Entry 7YU8 (electron microscopy, 5.60 A resolution (low resolution: residue-level contacts below are approximate; hydrogen-bond / salt-bridge calls are withheld)); this record covers chains A and B of the 5 polymer chains in the assembly.

Chain A:
Protein: Guanine nucleotide-binding protein G(i) subunit alpha-1
Source organism: Homo sapiens
UniProt: P63096 (GNAI1_HUMAN); residue numbers follow UniProt; this construct covers 1-354
Chain sequence (354 residues; numbered 1 to 354; the number before each row is that of its first residue):
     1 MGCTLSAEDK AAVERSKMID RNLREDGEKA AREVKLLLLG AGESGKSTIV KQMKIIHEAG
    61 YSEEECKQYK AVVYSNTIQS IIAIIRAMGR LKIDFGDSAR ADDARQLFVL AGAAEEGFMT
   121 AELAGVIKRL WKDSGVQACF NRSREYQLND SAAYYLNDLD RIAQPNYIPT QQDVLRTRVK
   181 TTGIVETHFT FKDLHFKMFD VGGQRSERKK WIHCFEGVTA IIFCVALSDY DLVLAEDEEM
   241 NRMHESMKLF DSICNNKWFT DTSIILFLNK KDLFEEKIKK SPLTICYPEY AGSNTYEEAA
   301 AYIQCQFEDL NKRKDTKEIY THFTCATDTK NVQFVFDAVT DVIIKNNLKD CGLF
Disordered / not traced: 1-5, 55-181
Curated features (UniProtKB/Swiss-Prot):
  - region: Lys35 to Thr48 (G1 motif), Asp173 to Thr181 (G2 motif), Phe196 to Arg205 (G3 motif), Ile265 to Asp272 (G4 motif), Thr324 to Thr329 (G5 motif)
  - binding site (GTP): Glu43 to Thr48, Ser151, Leu175 to Thr181, Asp200 to Gln204, Asn269 to Asp272, Ala326
  - binding site (Mg(2+)): Ser47, Thr181
  - modified residue: Arg178 (ADP-ribosylarginine), Gln204 (Deamidated glutamine), Cys351 (ADP-ribosylcysteine)
  - lipidation: Gly2 (N-myristoyl glycine), Cys3 (S-palmitoyl cysteine)
  - natural variant: Gly40 (G40C: In NEDHISB; G40R: In NEDHISB), Gly45 (G45D: In NEDHISB), Thr48 (T48I: In NEDHISB; T48K: In NEDHISB), Gln52 (Q52P: In NEDHISB), Ser75 (deletion: In NEDHISB; uncertain significance), Gln172 (deletion: In NEDHISB), Asp173 (D173V: In NEDHISB), Glu186 to Phe189 (deletion: In NEDHISB; uncertain significance), Cys224 (C224Y: In NEDHISB), Lys270 (K270N: In NEDHISB; K270R: In NEDHISB), Asp272 (D272G: In NEDHISB), Ala326 (A326P: In NEDHISB), 1 further natural variant entry in UniProt
  - mutagenesis: Gly42 (G42R: Abolishes switch to an activated conformation and dissociation from beta and gamma subunits upon GTP binding. Abolishes interaction with RGS family members), Glu116 (E116L: Enhances interaction (inactive GDP-bound) with RGS14), Gln147 (Q147L: Enhances interaction (inactive GDP-bound) with RGS14), Glu245 (E245L: Enhances interaction (inactive GDP-bound) with RGS14)

Chain B:
Protein: Guanine nucleotide-binding protein G(I)/G(S)/G(T) subunit beta-1
Source organism: Rattus norvegicus
UniProt: P54311 (GBB1_RAT); numbering as in UniProt (aligned over 2-340)
Chain sequence (351 residues; row label = number of the first residue in the row; numbers below 1 keep their minus sign (Met-10 is residue -10)):
   -10 MHHHHHHGSL LQSELDQLRQ EAEQLKNQIR DARKACADAT LSQITNNIDP VGRIQMRTRR
    50 TLRGHLAKIY AMHWGTDSRL LVSASQDGKL IIWDSYTTNK VHAIPLRSSW VMTCAYAPSG
   110 NYVACGGLDN ICSIYNLKTR EGNVRVSREL AGHTGYLSCC RFLDDNQIVT SSGDTTCALW
   170 DIETGQQTTT FTGHTGDVMS LSLAPDTRLF VSGACDASAK LWDVREGMCR QTFTGHESDI
   230 NAICFFPNGN AFATGSDDAT CRLFDLRADQ ELMTYSHDNI ICGITSVSFS KSGRLLLAGY
   290 DDFNCNVWDA LKADRAGVLA GHDNRVSCLG VTDDGMAVAT GSWDSFLKIW N
Disordered / not traced: -10 to 2
Differences from the reference sequence: expression tag (-10 to 1)
Curated features (UniProtKB/Swiss-Prot):
  - modified residue: Ser2 (N-acetylserine), His266 (Phosphohistidine)

Chain A / chain B interface:
Residue-residue contacts (34; chain A residue first):
  Ala12(A) - Asn88(B)
  Val13(A) - Asn88(B)
  Arg15(A) - Val90(B)
  Ser16(A) - Asn88(B)
  Ser16(A) - Lys89(B)
  Ile19(A) - Lys89(B)
  Asp20(A) - Lys89(B)
  Leu23(A) - Gly53(B)
  Leu23(A) - Leu55(B)
  Leu23(A) - Lys78(B)
  Gly27(A) - Leu55(B)
  Thr182(A) - Asp118(B)
  Ile184(A) - Trp99(B)
  Glu186(A) - Trp99(B)
  Phe199(A) - Trp99(B)
  Gln204(A) - Asn119(B)
  Gln204(A) - Tyr145(B)
  Ser206(A) - Tyr145(B)
  Glu207(A) - Asp186(B)
  Lys209(A) - Asp228(B)
  Lys210(A) - Tyr145(B)
  Lys210(A) - Cys204(B)
  Lys210(A) - Asp228(B)
  Lys210(A) - Asn230(B)
  Lys210(A) - Asp246(B)
  Trp211(A) - Leu117(B)
  Trp211(A) - Tyr145(B)
  His213(A) - Lys57(B)
  His213(A) - Tyr59(B)
  Cys214(A) - Tyr59(B)
  Cys214(A) - Gln75(B)
  Cys214(A) - Trp99(B)
  Phe215(A) - Trp99(B)
  Trp258(A) - Arg314(B)
Also at the interface, not in a pair above, chain A (27 interface residues in all): Arg24, Lys35, Gly183, Arg205, Glu216
Also at the interface, not in a pair above, chain B (30 interface residues in all): Ile80, His91, Ala92, Met101, Thr143, Gly144, Gly162, Met188, Ser227, Trp332

Summary:
27 residues of chain A and 30 residues of chain B are in contact. Curated annotation (UniProt) lists 24
GTP-binding residues, Mg2+-binding residues Ser47(A) and Thr181(A) and 4 mutagenesis sites on chain A.
Here chain A is Guanine nucleotide-binding protein G(i) subunit alpha-1 (Homo sapiens) and chain B is Guanine
nucleotide-binding protein G(I)/G(S)/G(T) subunit beta-1 (Rattus norvegicus). Entry 7YU8 (Human
Lysophosphatidic Acid Receptor 1-Gi complex bound to ONO-0740556, state4) was determined by electron
microscopy (same publication as 7YU3, 7YU4, 7YU5, 7YU6 and 7YU7).
